6W1X - chains B and M of the 12 polymer chains in the assembly; structure by electron microscopy, 3.90 A resolution.

Chain B:
Protein: Type I-F CRISPR-associated protein Csy2
From: Pseudomonas aeruginosa
Reference sequence: B3G161 (B3G161_PSEAI); residues 1-327 here = UniProt positions 1-327
Chain sequence (327 residues; row label = number of the first residue in the row):
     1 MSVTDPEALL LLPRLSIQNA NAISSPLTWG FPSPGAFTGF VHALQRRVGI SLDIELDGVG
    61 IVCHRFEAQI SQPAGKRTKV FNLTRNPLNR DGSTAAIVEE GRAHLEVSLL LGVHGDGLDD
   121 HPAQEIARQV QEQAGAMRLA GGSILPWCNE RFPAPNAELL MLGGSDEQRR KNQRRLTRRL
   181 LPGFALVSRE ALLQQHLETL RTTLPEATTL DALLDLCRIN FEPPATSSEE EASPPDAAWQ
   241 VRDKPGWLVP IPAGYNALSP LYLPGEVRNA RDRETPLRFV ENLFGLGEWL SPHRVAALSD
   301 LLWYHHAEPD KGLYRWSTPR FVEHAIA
Disordered / not traced: 1-2, 223-238, 323-327

Chain M:
Molecule: 60-nt RNA strand
From: Pseudomonas aeruginosa
Sequence (60 nucleotides; numbered 1 to 60; the number before each row is that of its first residue):
     1 CUAAGAAAUU CACGGCGGGC UUGAUGUCCG CGUCUACCUG GUUCACUGCC GUGUAGGCAG

How chain B and chain M interact:
Pairs across the interface (27; chain B residue first):
  Asn21(B) - A3(M)  sugar contact
  Asn21(B) - A4(M)  hydrogen bond to the phosphate
  Pro26(B) - A3(M)  base contact
  Ser33(B) - A3(M)  phosphate contact
  Gly35(B) - U2(M)  sugar contact
  Ala36(B) - U2(M)  phosphate contact
  Ala36(B) - A3(M)  hydrogen bond to the phosphate
  Gly39(B) - C1(M)  sugar contact
  Phe40(B) - U2(M)  base contact
  His42(B) - C1(M)  sugar contact
  Ala43(B) - C1(M)  sugar contact
  Thr84(B) - A7(M)  hydrogen bond to the sugar
  Arg85(B) - A7(M)  hydrogen bond to the sugar
  Arg85(B) - A8(M)  hydrogen bond to the sugar
  Arg85(B) - U9(M)  sugar contact
  Asn86(B) - A7(M)  base contact
  Pro87(B) - A7(M)  base contact
  Val98(B) - A7(M)  base contact
  Arg102(B) - A7(M)  sugar contact
  Arg138(B) - U2(M)  hydrogen bond to the base
  Arg138(B) - G5(M)  salt bridge to the phosphate
  Leu139(B) - U2(M)  base contact
  Ala140(B) - U2(M)  hydrogen bond to the base
  Gly141(B) - U2(M)  base contact
  Gly141(B) - A4(M)  phosphate contact
  Gly141(B) - G5(M)  phosphate contact
  Tyr255(B) - A3(M)  sugar contact
Also at the interface, not in a pair above, chain B (22 interface residues in all): Gly142, Arg271
Also at the interface, not in a pair above, chain M (10 interface residues in all): A6, U10

Summary:
22 residues of chain B face 10 of chain M across their interface, with 7 hydrogen bonds and 1 salt bridge.
Polar pairs include Arg138(B)-U2(M), Ala140(B)-U2(M) and Thr84(B)-A7(M).
Chain B is Type I-F CRISPR-associated protein Csy2 and chain M is a 60-nt RNA strand, both from Pseudomonas
aeruginosa; the structure, Cryo-EM structure of anti-CRISPR AcrIF9, bound to the type I-F crRNA-guided CRISPR
surveillance complex, was determined by electron microscopy, deposited together with 6WHI.
